3S15 - chains B and T of the 12 polymer chains in the assembly; structure by X-ray diffraction, 3.30 A resolution.

[Chain B]
Molecule: DNA-directed RNA polymerase II subunit RPB2
Source organism: Saccharomyces cerevisiae
Notes: EC 2.7.7.6
UniProtKB: P08518 (RPB2_YEAST); residue numbers follow UniProt; this construct covers 1-1224
Chain sequence (1224 residues; row label = number of the first residue in the row):
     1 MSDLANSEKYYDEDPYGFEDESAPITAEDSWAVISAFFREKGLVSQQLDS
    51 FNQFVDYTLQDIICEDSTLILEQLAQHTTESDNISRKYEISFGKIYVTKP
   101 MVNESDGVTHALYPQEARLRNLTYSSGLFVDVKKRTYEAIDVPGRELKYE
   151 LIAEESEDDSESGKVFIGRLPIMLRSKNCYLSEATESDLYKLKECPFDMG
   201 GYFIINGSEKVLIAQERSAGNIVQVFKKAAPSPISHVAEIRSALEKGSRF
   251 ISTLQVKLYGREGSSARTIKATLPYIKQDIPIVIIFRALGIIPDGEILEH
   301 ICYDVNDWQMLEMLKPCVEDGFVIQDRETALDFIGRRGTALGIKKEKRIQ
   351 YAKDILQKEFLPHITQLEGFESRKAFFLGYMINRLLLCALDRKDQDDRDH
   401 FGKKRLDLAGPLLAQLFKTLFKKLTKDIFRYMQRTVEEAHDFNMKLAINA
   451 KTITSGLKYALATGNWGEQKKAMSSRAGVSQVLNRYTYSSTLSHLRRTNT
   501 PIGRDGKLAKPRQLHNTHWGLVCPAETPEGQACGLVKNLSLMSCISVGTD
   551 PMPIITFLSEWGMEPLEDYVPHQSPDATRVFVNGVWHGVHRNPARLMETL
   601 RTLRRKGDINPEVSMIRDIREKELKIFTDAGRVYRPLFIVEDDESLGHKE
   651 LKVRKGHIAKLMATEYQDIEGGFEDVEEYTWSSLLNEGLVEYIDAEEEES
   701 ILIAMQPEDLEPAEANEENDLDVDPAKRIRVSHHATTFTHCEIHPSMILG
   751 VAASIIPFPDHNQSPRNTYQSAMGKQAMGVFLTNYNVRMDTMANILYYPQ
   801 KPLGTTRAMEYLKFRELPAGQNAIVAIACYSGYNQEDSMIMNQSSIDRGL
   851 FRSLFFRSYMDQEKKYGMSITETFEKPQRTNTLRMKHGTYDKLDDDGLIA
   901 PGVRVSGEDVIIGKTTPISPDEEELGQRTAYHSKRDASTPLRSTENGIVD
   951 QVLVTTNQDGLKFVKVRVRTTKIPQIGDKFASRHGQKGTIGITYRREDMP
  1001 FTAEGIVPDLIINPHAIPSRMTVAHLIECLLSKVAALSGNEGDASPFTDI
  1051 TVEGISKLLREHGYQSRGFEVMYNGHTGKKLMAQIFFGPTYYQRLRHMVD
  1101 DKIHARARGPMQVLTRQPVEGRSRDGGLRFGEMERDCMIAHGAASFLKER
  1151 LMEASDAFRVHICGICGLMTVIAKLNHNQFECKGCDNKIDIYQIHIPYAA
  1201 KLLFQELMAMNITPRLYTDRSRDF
Unresolved in the structure: 1-19, 71-88, 142-163, 336-344, 438-445, 503-508, 669-677, 716-721, 920-932
Metal / ion sites: Mg2+ near Lys987 (its only coordinating residue here); Zn2+: Cys1163, Cys1166, Cys1182, Cys1185

[Chain T]
Molecule: 29-nt DNA strand
Sequence (29 nucleotides; numbered 1 to 29; the number before each row is that of its first residue):
     1 CTACCGATAAGCAGACGATCCTCTCGATG
Unresolved in the structure: 1-15, 29

[Chain B / chain T interface]
Pairs across the interface (20):
  Ser208(B) - DA27(T)  phosphate contact
  Lys210(B) - DA27(T)  salt bridge to the phosphate
  Tyr459(B) - DT28(T)  sugar contact
  Ala462(B) - DA27(T)  sugar contact
  Thr463(B) - DA27(T)  phosphate contact
  Val482(B) - DG26(T)  sugar contact
  Thr791(B) - DG26(T)  hydrogen bond to the phosphate
  Met792(B) - DT24(T)  phosphate contact
  Met792(B) - DC25(T)  sugar contact
  Arg857(B) - DT24(T)  phosphate contact
  Arg857(B) - DC25(T)  salt bridge to the phosphate
  Arg942(B) - DC25(T)  salt bridge to the phosphate
  Gly1121(B) - DC23(T)  phosphate contact
  Arg1122(B) - DC23(T)  phosphate contact
  Arg1122(B) - DT24(T)  phosphate contact
  Ser1123(B) - DT24(T)  phosphate contact
  Arg1129(B) - DC21(T)  salt bridge to the phosphate
  Arg1129(B) - DT22(T)  hydrogen bond to the phosphate
  Gly1131(B) - DC21(T)  phosphate contact
  Met1133(B) - DC20(T)  sugar contact
Interface residues without a listed pair, chain B (18 interface residues in all): Ile205, Leu1128

[Summary]
The interface between chain B and chain T involves 18 residues on one side and 9 on the other, with 2 hydrogen
bonds and 4 salt bridges. Polar pairs include Thr791(B)-DG26(T), Arg1129(B)-DT22(T) and Lys210(B)-DA27(T).
Cys1163(B), Cys1166(B), Cys1182(B) and Cys1185(B) coordinate Zn2+.
Here chain B is DNA-directed RNA polymerase II subunit RPB2 (Saccharomyces cerevisiae) and chain T is a 29-nt
DNA strand. Entry 3S15 (RNA Polymerase II Initiation Complex with a 7-nt RNA) was determined by X-ray
diffraction (same publication as 3RZD, 3RZO, 3S14, 3S16, 3S17, 3S1M and 5 further entries).
